3LJ6 - chain A; structure by X-ray diffraction, 2.42 A resolution.

# Chain A
Protein: Fatty-acid amide hydrolase 1
Source organism: Rattus norvegicus
Notes: EC 3.5.1.-; fragment: deltaTM-FAAHM to 579)
UniProt: P97612 (FAAH1_RAT); numbering as in UniProt (aligned over 30-579)
Sequence (573 residues; numbered 7 to 579; the number before each row is that of its first residue):
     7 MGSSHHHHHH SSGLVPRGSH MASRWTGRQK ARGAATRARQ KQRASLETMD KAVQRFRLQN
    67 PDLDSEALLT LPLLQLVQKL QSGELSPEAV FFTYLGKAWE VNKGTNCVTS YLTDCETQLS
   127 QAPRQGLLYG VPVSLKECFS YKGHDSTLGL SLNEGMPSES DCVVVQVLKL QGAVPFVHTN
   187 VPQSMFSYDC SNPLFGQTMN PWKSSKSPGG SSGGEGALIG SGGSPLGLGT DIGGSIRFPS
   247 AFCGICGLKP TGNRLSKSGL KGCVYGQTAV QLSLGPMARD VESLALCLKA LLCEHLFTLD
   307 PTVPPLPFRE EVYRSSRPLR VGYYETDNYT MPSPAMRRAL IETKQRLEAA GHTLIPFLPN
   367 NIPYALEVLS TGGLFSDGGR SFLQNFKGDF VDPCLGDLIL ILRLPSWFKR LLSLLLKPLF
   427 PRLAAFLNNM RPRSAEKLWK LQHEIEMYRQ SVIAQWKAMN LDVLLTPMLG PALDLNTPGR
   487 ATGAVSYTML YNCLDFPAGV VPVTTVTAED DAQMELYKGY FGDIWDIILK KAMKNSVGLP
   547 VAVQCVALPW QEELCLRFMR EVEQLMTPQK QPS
Unresolved in the structure: 7-33, 575-579
Construct notes: expression tag (7-29); engineered mutation Phe192 (Leu in P97612), Tyr194 (Phe in P97612), Thr377 (Ala in P97612), Asn435 (Ser in P97612), Val491 (Ile in P97612), Met495 (Val in P97612)
Small-molecule neighbours: PIX (4-(3-{[5-(trifluoromethyl)pyridin-2-yl]oxy}benzyl)piperidine-1-carboxylic acid): Met191, Phe192, Ser193, Tyr194, Gly216, Ser217, Asp237, Ile238, Gly239, Gly240, Ser241, Tyr335, Leu372, Glu373, Ser376, Thr377, Leu380, Phe381, Leu404, Phe432, Thr488, Gly489, Val491, Met495, Trp531
Swiss-Prot annotation at these positions:
  - active site: Lys142 (Charge relay system), Ser217 (Charge relay system), Ser241 (Acyl-ester intermediate)
  - binding site (substrate): Met191, Ser217, Ile238 to Ser241
  - modified residue: Ser241 (Phosphoserine)
  - mutagenesis: Lys142 (K142A: Lowers activity 40000-fold. Lowers activity 70000-fold; when associated with A-217), Ser217 (S217A: Lowers activity 3000-fold. Lowers activity 70000-fold; when associated with A-142)
Reported in the primary citation:
  - binding site for PIX: Met191, Ser217, Ser241
  - conformationally variable residues (loop rearrangement): Phe192 to Asp195
  - contacts within the chain: Lys142-Thr236 (hydrogen bond)
  - catalytic residues: Lys142, Ser217, Ser241 (citing earlier work)

# In short
Bound to chain A: compound PIX. From UniProt: 3 active-site residues, 6 substrate-binding residues and 2
mutagenesis sites. From the paper: catalytic residues Lys142, Ser217 and Ser241; a binding site for PIX at
Met191, Ser217 and Ser241.
Chain A is Fatty-acid amide hydrolase 1 (Rattus norvegicus); the structure, 3D-CRYSTAL STRUCTURE OF
HUMANIZED-RAT FATTY ACID AMIDE HYDROLASE (FAAH) CONJUGATED WITH THE DRUG-LIKE UREA INHIBITOR PF-3845 ..., was
determined by X-ray diffraction (same publication as 3LJ7).
